Entry 1Y6R (X-ray diffraction, 2.20 A resolution); this record covers chains A and B.

# Chain A (and B)
Name: MTA/SAH nucleosidase
Source organism: Escherichia coli
Notes: EC 3.2.2.16, 3.2.2.9; chain B of this document is another copy of the same molecule, construct and numbering; everything in this record applies to it too
UniProtKB: P24247 (MTNN_ECOLI); numbering as in UniProt (aligned over 1-232)
Amino-acid sequence (242 residues; each row starts with the number of its first residue; numbers below 1 keep their minus sign (Phe-9 is residue -9)):
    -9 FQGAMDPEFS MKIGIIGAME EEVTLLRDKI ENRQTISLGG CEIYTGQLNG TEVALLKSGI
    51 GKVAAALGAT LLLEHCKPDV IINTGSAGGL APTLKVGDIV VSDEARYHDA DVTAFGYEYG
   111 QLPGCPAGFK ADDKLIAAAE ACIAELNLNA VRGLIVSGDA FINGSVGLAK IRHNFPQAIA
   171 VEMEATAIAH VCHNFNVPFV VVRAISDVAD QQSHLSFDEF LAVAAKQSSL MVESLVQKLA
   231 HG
Not modelled in the structure: -9 to -2 (chain B: -9 to 0)
Construct notes: cloning artifact (-9 to 0)
Ligand contacts: MTM ((3S,4R)-2-(4-amino-5H-pyrrolo[3,2-d]pyrimidin-7-yl)-5-[(methylsulfanyl)methyl]pyrrolidine-3,4-diol): Ala8, Met9, Glu12, Ile50, Ser76, Ala77, Gly78, Ala150, Phe151, Ile152, Val171, Glu172, Met173, Glu174, Arg193, Ser196, Asp197, Ala199, Ser203, Phe207

# Chain A / chain B interface
Contacting residue pairs - 57 pairs, chain A then chain B:
  Gly29(A) - Asn184(B)  hydrogen bond (backbone-side chain)
  Gly29(A) - Phe185(B)
  Gly30(A) - Asn184(B)
  Lys52(A) - Val53(B)
  Lys52(A) - Asp149(B)  salt bridge
  Val53(A) - Ala56(B)  hydrophobic
  Val53(A) - Tyr97(B)
  Val53(A) - Ala177(B)  hydrophobic
  Val53(A) - His180(B)
  Ala56(A) - Val53(B)  hydrophobic
  Ala56(A) - Ala56(B)  hydrophobic
  Leu57(A) - Thr60(B)
  Leu57(A) - Asn184(B)
  Thr60(A) - Leu57(B)
  Thr60(A) - Thr60(B)
  Thr60(A) - Leu61(B)
  Leu61(A) - Thr60(B)
  Leu61(A) - Glu64(B)
  Leu61(A) - Phe185(B)  hydrophobic
  Glu64(A) - Leu28(B)
  Glu64(A) - Leu61(B)
  Tyr97(A) - Val53(B)
  Asp99(A) - Asp149(B)
  Ala100(A) - Asp149(B)
  Asp101(A) - Asp149(B)  hydrogen bond (backbone-backbone)
  Asp101(A) - Ala150(B)
  Asp101(A) - Phe151(B)  hydrogen bond (backbone-backbone)
  Val102(A) - Met173(B)  hydrophobic
  Ala104(A) - Phe151(B)  hydrophobic
  Ala104(A) - Asn153(B)
  Phe105(A) - Phe151(B)  hydrophobic
  Phe105(A) - His204(B)
  Phe105(A) - Phe207(B)  hydrophobic
  Phe105(A) - Asp208(B)
  Leu112(A) - Asp149(B)
  Leu112(A) - Met173(B)  hydrophobic
  Pro113(A) - Ile50(B)  hydrophobic
  Asp149(A) - Lys52(B)  salt bridge
  Asp149(A) - Asp99(B)
  Asp149(A) - Ala100(B)
  Asp149(A) - Asp101(B)  hydrogen bond (backbone-backbone)
  Ala150(A) - Asp101(B)
  Phe151(A) - Asp101(B)  hydrogen bond (backbone-backbone)
  Phe151(A) - Ala104(B)  hydrophobic
  Phe151(A) - Phe105(B)  hydrophobic
  Met173(A) - Val102(B)  hydrophobic
  Ala177(A) - Val53(B)  hydrophobic
  His180(A) - Val53(B)
  His180(A) - Ala54(B)
  Asn184(A) - Gly29(B)
  Asn184(A) - Gly30(B)
  Asn184(A) - Leu57(B)
  Phe185(A) - Leu28(B)  hydrophobic
  Phe185(A) - Gly29(B)
  His204(A) - Phe105(B)
  Phe207(A) - Phe105(B)  hydrophobic
  Asp208(A) - Phe105(B)
Also at the interface, not in a pair above, chain A (34 interface residues in all): Leu28, Ile50, Ala54, Asn153, Val181
Also at the interface, not in a pair above, chain B (36 interface residues in all): Gly51, His65, Leu112, Pro113, Val181

# Overview
34 residues of chain A face 36 of chain B across their interface; the contacts include 5 hydrogen bonds and 2
salt bridges. Polar contacts include Lys52(A)-Asp149(B), Gly29(A)-Asn184(B) and Asp101(A)-Asp149(B). Chain A
binds compound MTM.
Chain A and chain B are both MTA/SAH nucleosidase (Escherichia coli); the structure, Crystal structure of
MTA/AdoHcy nucleosidase complexed with MT-ImmA, was determined by X-ray diffraction (same publication as
1Y6Q).
